Entry 6TF6 (X-ray diffraction, 1.50 A resolution); this record covers chain A.

Chain A:
Molecule: Galectin-3
From: Homo sapiens
Reference sequence: P17931 (LEG3_HUMAN); residues 114-250 here = UniProt positions 114-250
Amino-acid sequence (138 residues; row label = number of the first residue in the row):
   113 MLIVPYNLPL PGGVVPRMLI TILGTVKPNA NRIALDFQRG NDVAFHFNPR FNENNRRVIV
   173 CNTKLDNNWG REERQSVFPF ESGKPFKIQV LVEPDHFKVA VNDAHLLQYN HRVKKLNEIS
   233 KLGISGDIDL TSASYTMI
Sequence notes: initiating methionine (113)
Small-molecule neighbours: N62 (N-[[(2S,3S,4R,5S,6R)-4-[[5,6-bis(fluoranyl)-2-oxidanylidene-chromen-3-yl]methoxy]-6-(hydroxymethyl)-3,5-bis(oxidanyl)oxan-2-yl]methyl]-4-fluoranyl-naphthalene-1-carboxamide): Asn143, Arg144, Ile145, Ala146, His158, Asn160, Arg162, Asn164, Glu165, Asn166, Val172, Asn174, Trp181, Glu184, Ser237, Gly238
UniProt features mapped onto this chain:
  - motif: Lys226 to Asp241 (Nuclear export signal)
  - binding site (a beta-D-galactoside): Trp181 to Gln187
  - modified residue: Ser188 (Phosphoserine)
What the authors report for this chain:
  - binding site for N62: Arg144, Ile145, Asn160, Arg162, Glu184, Ser237, Gly238
  - contacts within the chain: Arg162-Glu184 (salt bridge)

Overview:
Chain A binds compound N62. From UniProt: 7 beta-D-galactoside-binding residues. From the paper: a binding
site for N62 at Arg144, Ile145 and Asn160 among others; contacts within the chain involving Arg162 and Glu184.
Chain A is Galectin-3 (Homo sapiens); the structure, Human galectin-3c in complex with a galactose derivative,
was determined by X-ray diffraction together with 6TF7 from the same study.
